PDB entry 6OYA | electron microscopy, 3.30 A resolution | chains B and N of the 5 polymer chains in the assembly

== Chain B ==
Protein: Guanine nucleotide-binding protein G(I)/G(S)/G(T) subunit beta-1
Source organism: Bos taurus
UniProt: P62871 (GBB1_BOVIN); numbering as in UniProt (aligned over 1-340)
Sequence (340 residues; numbered 1 to 340; the number before each row is that of its first residue):
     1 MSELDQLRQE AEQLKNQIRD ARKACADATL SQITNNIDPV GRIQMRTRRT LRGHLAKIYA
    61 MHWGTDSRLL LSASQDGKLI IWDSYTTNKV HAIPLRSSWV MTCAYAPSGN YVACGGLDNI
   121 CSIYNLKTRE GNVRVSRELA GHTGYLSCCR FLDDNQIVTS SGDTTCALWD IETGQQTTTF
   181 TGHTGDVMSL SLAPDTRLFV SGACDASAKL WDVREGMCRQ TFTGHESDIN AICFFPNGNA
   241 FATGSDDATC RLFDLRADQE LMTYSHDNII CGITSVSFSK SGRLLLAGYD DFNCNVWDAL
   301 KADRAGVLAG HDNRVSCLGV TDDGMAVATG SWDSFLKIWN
Disordered / not traced: 1-3
Disulfide bonds: Cys121-Cys149
Construct notes: conflict Leu71 (Val in P62871)
Curated features (UniProtKB/Swiss-Prot):
  - modified residue: Ser2 (N-acetylserine), His266 (Phosphohistidine)

== Chain N ==
Protein: Camelid antibody VHH fragment
Source organism: Lama glama
Notes: antibody fragment or engineered binder
Sequence (138 residues; row label = number of the first residue in the row):
     1 QVQLQESGGG LVQPGGSLRL SCAASGFTFS NYKMNWVRQA PGKGLQWVSD ISQSGASISY
    61 TGSVKGRFTI SRDDAKNTLY LQMNSLKPAD TAVYYCARCP APFTRDCFDV TSTAYAYRGQ
   121 GTQVTVSSHH HHHHEPEA
Disordered / not traced: 129-138
Disulfide bonds: Cys99-Cys107

== Chain B / chain N interface ==
Pairs across the interface (15; chain B residue first):
  Lys15(B) - Gln1(N)
  Cys204(B) - Tyr117(N)
  Asp205(B) - Tyr117(N)
  Ala206(B) - Tyr117(N)
  Glu226(B) - Phe27(N)
  Glu226(B) - Thr28(N)
  Glu226(B) - Tyr32(N)  hydrogen bond
  Glu226(B) - Arg98(N)  hydrogen bond (backbone-side chain)
  Glu226(B) - Tyr117(N)  hydrogen bond (backbone-side chain)
  Ser227(B) - Pro100(N)
  Ser227(B) - Tyr117(N)  hydrogen bond (backbone-side chain)
  Asp228(B) - Tyr117(N)  hydrogen bond
  Asp247(B) - Tyr32(N)
  Asp247(B) - Pro102(N)
  Ile270(B) - Phe103(N)
Interface residues without a listed pair, chain B (11 interface residues in all): Thr223, Asp246
Interface residues without a listed pair, chain N (12 interface residues in all): Val2, Gly26, Ala116

== In short ==
11 residues of chain B face 12 of chain N across their interface; the contacts include 5 hydrogen bonds. Among
the polar pairs are Glu226(B)-Tyr32(N), Glu226(B)-Arg98(N) and Glu226(B)-Tyr117(N).
Here chain B is Guanine nucleotide-binding protein G(I)/G(S)/G(T) subunit beta-1 (Bos taurus) and chain N is
Camelid antibody VHH fragment (Lama glama). Entry 6OYA (Structure of the Rhodopsin-Transducin-Nanobody
Complex) was determined by electron microscopy, deposited together with 6OY9.
